PDB entry 7PKY | electron microscopy, 7.90 A resolution (low resolution: residue-level contacts below are approximate; hydrogen-bond / salt-bridge calls are withheld) | chains A and B of the 39 polymer chains in the assembly

# Chain A (and B)
Molecule: Major vault protein
From: Rattus norvegicus
Notes: chain B of this document is another copy of the same molecule, construct and numbering; everything in this record applies to it too
UniProtKB: Q62667 (MVP_RAT); residue numbers follow UniProt; this construct covers 1-861
Chain sequence (861 residues; numbered 1 to 861; the number before each row is that of its first residue):
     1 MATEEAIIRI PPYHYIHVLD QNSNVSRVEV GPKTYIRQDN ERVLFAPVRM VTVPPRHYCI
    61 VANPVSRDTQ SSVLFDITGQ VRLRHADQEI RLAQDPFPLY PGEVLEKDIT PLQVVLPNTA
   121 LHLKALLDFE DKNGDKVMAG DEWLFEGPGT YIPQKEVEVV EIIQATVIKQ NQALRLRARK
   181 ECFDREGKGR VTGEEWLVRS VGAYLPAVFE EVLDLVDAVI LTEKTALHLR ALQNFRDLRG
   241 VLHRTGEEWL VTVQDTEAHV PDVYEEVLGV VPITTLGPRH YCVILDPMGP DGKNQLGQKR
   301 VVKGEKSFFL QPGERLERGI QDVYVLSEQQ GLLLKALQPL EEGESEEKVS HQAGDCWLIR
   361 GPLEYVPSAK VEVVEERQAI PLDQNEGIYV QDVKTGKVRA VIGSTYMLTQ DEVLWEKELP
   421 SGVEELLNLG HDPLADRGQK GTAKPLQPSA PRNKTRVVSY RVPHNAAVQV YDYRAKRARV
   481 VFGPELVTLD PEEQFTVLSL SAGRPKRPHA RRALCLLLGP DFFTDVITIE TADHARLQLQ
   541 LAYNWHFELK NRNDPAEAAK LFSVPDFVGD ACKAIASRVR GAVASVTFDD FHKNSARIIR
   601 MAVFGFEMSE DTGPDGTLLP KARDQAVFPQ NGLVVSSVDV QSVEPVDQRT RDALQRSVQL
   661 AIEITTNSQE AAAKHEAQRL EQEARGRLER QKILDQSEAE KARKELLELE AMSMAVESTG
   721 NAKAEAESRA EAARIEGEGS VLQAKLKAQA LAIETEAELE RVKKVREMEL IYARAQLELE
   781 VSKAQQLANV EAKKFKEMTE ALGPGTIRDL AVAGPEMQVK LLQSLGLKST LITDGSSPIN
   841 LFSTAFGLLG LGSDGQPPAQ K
Unresolved in the structure: 1-4, 429-448, 610-618, 816-861
Reported in the primary citation:
  - mutagenesis - D39A (Tm = 59 degC): unchanged stability
  - mutagenesis - E4K/E5K/I7N/D39K, I7K (Tm = 56 degC): decreased stability

# Chain A / chain B interface
Residue-residue contacts (260):
  Arg9(A) with Leu19(B); Gln21(B)
  Pro12(A) with Gln80(B)
  Tyr13(A) with His85(B)
  Pro32(A) with Asn24(B); Val25(B); Thr78(B)
  Lys33(A) with Asn24(B)
  Thr34(A) with Gln21(B); Asn24(B)
  Val53(A) with Ala86(B)
  Pro54(A) with Ala86(B)
  Pro55(A) with Ala86(B)
  Arg56(A) with Leu126(B); Leu127(B); Lys155(B); Glu156(B)
  Asp95(A) with Arg84(B); His85(B)
  Pro96(A) with His85(B)
  Leu112(A) with Leu127(B)
  Pro117(A) with Lys180(B)
  Asn118(A) with Arg179(B); Lys180(B); Thr192(B)
  Thr150(A) with Ala139(B)
  Val167(A) with Thr192(B); Gly193(B)
  Gln170(A) with Glu194(B); Gln233(B)
  Asn171(A) with Leu232(B); Gln233(B); Thr245(B)
  Val201(A) with Val191(B)
  Gly202(A) with Val191(B)
  Ala203(A) with Glu181(B); Thr192(B)
  Ile220(A) with Arg230(B); Thr245(B); Gly246(B)
  Glu223(A) with Asn294(B)
  Lys224(A) with Asn294(B); Leu296(B)
  Glu257(A) with Asn234(B); Arg244(B); Thr245(B)
  Thr275(A) with Leu296(B); Gly297(B)
  Gly277(A) with Gly297(B)
  Pro278(A) with Gly297(B); Gln338(B)
  Arg279(A) with Leu337(B); Gln338(B)
  Glu305(A) with Leu296(B); Gly297(B); Gln298(B)
  Ser307(A) with Leu296(B)
  Val325(A) with Ala353(B); Gly354(B)
  Leu326(A) with Ala353(B); Gly354(B)
  Ser327(A) with Gly354(B)
  Glu328(A) with Asp355(B); Lys394(B); Asp411(B)
  Gln329(A) with Val393(B); Lys394(B)
  Pro362(A) with Gln352(B); Ala353(B); Asp355(B)
  Leu363(A) with Gln352(B); Ala353(B)
  Glu364(A) with Pro339(B); Ala353(B)
  Leu382(A) with Gly396(B)
  Asp383(A) with Gln391(B); Gly396(B); Val398(B); Trp415(B)
  Gln384(A) with Gly396(B); Lys397(B); Val398(B); Arg474(B)
  Asn385(A) with Tyr473(B); Arg474(B)
  Ser404(A) with Thr395(B)
  Thr405(A) with Val393(B); Lys394(B); Thr395(B); Gly396(B)
  Arg461(A) with Tyr473(B); Gln494(B)
  His464(A) with Gln469(B); Thr496(B); Phe562(B)
  Asn465(A) with Ser563(B)
  Pro484(A) with Tyr471(B); Tyr473(B)
  Glu485(A) with Tyr471(B); Tyr473(B); Lys476(B)
  Leu486(A) with Tyr473(B); Lys476(B)
  Pro520(A) with Ser563(B); Val564(B); Pro565(B); Gln630(B)
  Asp521(A) with Pro565(B)
  Phe522(A) with Asp570(B); Lys573(B)
  Leu539(A) with Arg580(B)
  Ala542(A) with Lys573(B)
  Asn544(A) with Asp570(B); Lys573(B)
  His592(A) with Glu530(B); Thr531(B); Ala532(B); Asp533(B); His534(B); Ala584(B)
  Lys593(A) with Ala532(B); Ala584(B); Ser585(B); Val586(B)
  Ala596(A) with Gly581(B)
  Arg597(A) with Gly581(B); Ser585(B)
  Arg600(A) with Arg578(B)
  Asp639(A) with Lys573(B); Ala574(B); Ser577(B); Arg578(B)
  Val640(A) with Ser577(B); Arg580(B)
  Gln641(A) with Thr528(B); Arg580(B)
  Ser642(A) with Arg580(B)
  Val643(A) with Arg580(B)
  Glu644(A) with Arg536(B)
  Pro645(A) with Arg536(B)
  Arg651(A) with Arg536(B)
  Leu654(A) with His534(B)
  Gln655(A) with His534(B); Asp647(B); Arg649(B); Thr650(B)
  Ser657(A) with Asp533(B)
  Val658(A) with Asp533(B); His534(B); Ala535(B)
  Gln659(A) with Arg649(B); Thr650(B); Ala653(B)
  Ala661(A) with Asp533(B)
  Ile662(A) with Leu654(B)
  Thr665(A) with Asp589(B)
  Thr666(A) with Ser657(B)
  Gln669(A) with Leu660(B); Ala661(B); Ile664(B)
  Ala673(A) with Ile664(B)
  Glu681(A) with His675(B)
  Leu688(A) with Gln678(B); Arg679(B)
  Gln691(A) with Gln682(B)
  Lys692(A) with Gln682(B)
  Asp695(A) with Gln682(B)
  Gln696(A) with Gln682(B)
  Glu698(A) with Arg690(B)
  Ala699(A) with Arg690(B)
  Ala702(A) with Arg690(B); Ile693(B)
  Arg703(A) with Ile693(B)
  Leu706(A) with Ile693(B); Gln696(B); Ser697(B); Glu700(B)
  Leu709(A) with Ser697(B); Glu700(B); Lys701(B)
  Glu710(A) with Glu700(B)
  Met712(A) with Lys704(B)
  Ser713(A) with Glu700(B); Lys704(B)
  Val716(A) with Lys704(B); Glu708(B)
  Glu717(A) with Leu707(B)
  Gly720(A) with Ala711(B)
  Ala724(A) with Ala715(B)
  Glu727(A) with Ala715(B); Thr719(B)
  Ser728(A) with Ser718(B); Ala722(B)
  Glu731(A) with Lys723(B)
  Ala732(A) with Ala722(B); Ala726(B)
  Ile735(A) with Lys723(B); Ala726(B); Glu727(B); Ala730(B)
  Glu736(A) with Ala726(B)
  Glu738(A) with Arg734(B)
  Gly739(A) with Arg734(B)
  Leu742(A) with Arg734(B)
  Gln743(A) with Arg734(B)
  Leu746(A) with Arg734(B); Gly737(B); Ser740(B)
  Gln749(A) with Val741(B)
  Ala750(A) with Ser740(B); Ala744(B)
  Ile753(A) with Val741(B); Ala744(B); Lys745(B)
  Glu754(A) with Ala744(B); Lys747(B)
  Ala757(A) with Ala748(B)
  Arg761(A) with Lys747(B); Ala748(B); Leu751(B); Ala752(B); Thr755(B)
  Lys764(A) with Thr755(B); Leu759(B)
  Val765(A) with Glu758(B); Leu759(B)
  Met768(A) with Val762(B); Lys763(B); Arg766(B)
  Glu769(A) with Arg766(B)
  Tyr772(A) with Arg766(B); Glu767(B); Glu769(B); Leu770(B)
  Ala775(A) with Arg774(B)
  Leu779(A) with Arg774(B); Leu777(B)
  Lys783(A) with Leu777(B)
  Gln786(A) with Val781(B); Gln785(B)
  Val790(A) with Gln785(B)
  Lys793(A) with Asn789(B)
  Lys794(A) with Gln785(B); Ala788(B); Asn789(B)
  Glu797(A) with Ala792(B); Lys796(B)
  Met798(A) with Phe795(B); Lys796(B)
  Ala801(A) with Lys796(B); Thr799(B)
  Leu802(A) with Phe795(B); Lys796(B); Ile807(B)
  Thr806(A) with Pro804(B); Ile807(B); Arg808(B)
  Asp809(A) with Arg808(B)
  Ala813(A) with Ala811(B)
  Pro815(A) with Gly814(B)
Interface residues without a listed pair, chain A (160 interface residues in all): Gln94, Ile168, Leu221, Thr222, Ala258, Ile273, Pro381, Val462, Gly519, Val638, Glu670, Leu680, Ala684, Glu700, Lys701, Glu705, Ser740, Glu760, Leu787, Thr799, Gly805, Leu810
Interface residues without a listed pair, chain B (162 interface residues in all): Asp20, Ser26, Asp87, Val157, Arg177, Gly313, Cys356, Asp566, Ala582, Glu683, Gly686, Met714, Ala733, Gln743, Glu778, Ala784, Gln786, Val812

# Overview
Chain A and chain B form an interface of 160 and 162 residues respectively. The paper reports that
E4K/E5K/I7N/D39K and I7K of chain A reduce stability; D39A of chain A leaves stability unchanged.
Chain A and chain B are both Major vault protein (Rattus norvegicus); the structure, Half-vault structure, was
determined by electron microscopy (same publication as 7PKR and 7PKZ).
